Entry 9VF8 (X-ray diffraction, 3.35 A resolution); this record covers chain A.

Chain A:
Name: histidine kinase
From: Meiothermus ruber DSM 1279
Notes: EC 2.7.13.3
UniProtKB: D3PRD8 (D3PRD8_MEIRD); residues 15-119 here = UniProt positions 15-119
Sequence (112 residues; numbered 14 to 125; the number before each row is that of its first residue):
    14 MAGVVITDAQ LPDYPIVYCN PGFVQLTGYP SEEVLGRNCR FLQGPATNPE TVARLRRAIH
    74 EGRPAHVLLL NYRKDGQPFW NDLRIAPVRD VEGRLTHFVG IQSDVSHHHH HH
Not modelled in the structure: 14, 120-125
Differences from the reference sequence: initiating methionine (14); expression tag (120-125)
Small-molecule neighbours: FMN (flavin mononucleotide): V18, T20, N51, C52, R53, L55, Q56, V65, L68, R69, I72, L82, N84, N94, L96, I98, F111, V112, G113, Q115

Overview:
Ligands of chain A: flavin mononucleotide.
Chain A is histidine kinase (Meiothermus ruber DSM 1279); the structure, Structure of Meiothermus ruber
Mrub_1259 LOV domain (MrLOV), was determined by X-ray diffraction, deposited together with 9VF7.
